PDB entry 8JUT | electron microscopy, 4.20 A resolution (low resolution: residue-level contacts below are approximate; hydrogen-bond / salt-bridge calls are withheld) | chains A and G of the 18 polymer chains in the assembly

[Chain A]
Molecule: LDL receptor related protein 2
From: Rattus norvegicus
UniProtKB: A0A0G2K9W7 (A0A0G2K9W7_RAT); residue numbers follow UniProt; this construct covers 1-4660
Amino-acid sequence (4660 residues; row label = number of the first residue in the row):
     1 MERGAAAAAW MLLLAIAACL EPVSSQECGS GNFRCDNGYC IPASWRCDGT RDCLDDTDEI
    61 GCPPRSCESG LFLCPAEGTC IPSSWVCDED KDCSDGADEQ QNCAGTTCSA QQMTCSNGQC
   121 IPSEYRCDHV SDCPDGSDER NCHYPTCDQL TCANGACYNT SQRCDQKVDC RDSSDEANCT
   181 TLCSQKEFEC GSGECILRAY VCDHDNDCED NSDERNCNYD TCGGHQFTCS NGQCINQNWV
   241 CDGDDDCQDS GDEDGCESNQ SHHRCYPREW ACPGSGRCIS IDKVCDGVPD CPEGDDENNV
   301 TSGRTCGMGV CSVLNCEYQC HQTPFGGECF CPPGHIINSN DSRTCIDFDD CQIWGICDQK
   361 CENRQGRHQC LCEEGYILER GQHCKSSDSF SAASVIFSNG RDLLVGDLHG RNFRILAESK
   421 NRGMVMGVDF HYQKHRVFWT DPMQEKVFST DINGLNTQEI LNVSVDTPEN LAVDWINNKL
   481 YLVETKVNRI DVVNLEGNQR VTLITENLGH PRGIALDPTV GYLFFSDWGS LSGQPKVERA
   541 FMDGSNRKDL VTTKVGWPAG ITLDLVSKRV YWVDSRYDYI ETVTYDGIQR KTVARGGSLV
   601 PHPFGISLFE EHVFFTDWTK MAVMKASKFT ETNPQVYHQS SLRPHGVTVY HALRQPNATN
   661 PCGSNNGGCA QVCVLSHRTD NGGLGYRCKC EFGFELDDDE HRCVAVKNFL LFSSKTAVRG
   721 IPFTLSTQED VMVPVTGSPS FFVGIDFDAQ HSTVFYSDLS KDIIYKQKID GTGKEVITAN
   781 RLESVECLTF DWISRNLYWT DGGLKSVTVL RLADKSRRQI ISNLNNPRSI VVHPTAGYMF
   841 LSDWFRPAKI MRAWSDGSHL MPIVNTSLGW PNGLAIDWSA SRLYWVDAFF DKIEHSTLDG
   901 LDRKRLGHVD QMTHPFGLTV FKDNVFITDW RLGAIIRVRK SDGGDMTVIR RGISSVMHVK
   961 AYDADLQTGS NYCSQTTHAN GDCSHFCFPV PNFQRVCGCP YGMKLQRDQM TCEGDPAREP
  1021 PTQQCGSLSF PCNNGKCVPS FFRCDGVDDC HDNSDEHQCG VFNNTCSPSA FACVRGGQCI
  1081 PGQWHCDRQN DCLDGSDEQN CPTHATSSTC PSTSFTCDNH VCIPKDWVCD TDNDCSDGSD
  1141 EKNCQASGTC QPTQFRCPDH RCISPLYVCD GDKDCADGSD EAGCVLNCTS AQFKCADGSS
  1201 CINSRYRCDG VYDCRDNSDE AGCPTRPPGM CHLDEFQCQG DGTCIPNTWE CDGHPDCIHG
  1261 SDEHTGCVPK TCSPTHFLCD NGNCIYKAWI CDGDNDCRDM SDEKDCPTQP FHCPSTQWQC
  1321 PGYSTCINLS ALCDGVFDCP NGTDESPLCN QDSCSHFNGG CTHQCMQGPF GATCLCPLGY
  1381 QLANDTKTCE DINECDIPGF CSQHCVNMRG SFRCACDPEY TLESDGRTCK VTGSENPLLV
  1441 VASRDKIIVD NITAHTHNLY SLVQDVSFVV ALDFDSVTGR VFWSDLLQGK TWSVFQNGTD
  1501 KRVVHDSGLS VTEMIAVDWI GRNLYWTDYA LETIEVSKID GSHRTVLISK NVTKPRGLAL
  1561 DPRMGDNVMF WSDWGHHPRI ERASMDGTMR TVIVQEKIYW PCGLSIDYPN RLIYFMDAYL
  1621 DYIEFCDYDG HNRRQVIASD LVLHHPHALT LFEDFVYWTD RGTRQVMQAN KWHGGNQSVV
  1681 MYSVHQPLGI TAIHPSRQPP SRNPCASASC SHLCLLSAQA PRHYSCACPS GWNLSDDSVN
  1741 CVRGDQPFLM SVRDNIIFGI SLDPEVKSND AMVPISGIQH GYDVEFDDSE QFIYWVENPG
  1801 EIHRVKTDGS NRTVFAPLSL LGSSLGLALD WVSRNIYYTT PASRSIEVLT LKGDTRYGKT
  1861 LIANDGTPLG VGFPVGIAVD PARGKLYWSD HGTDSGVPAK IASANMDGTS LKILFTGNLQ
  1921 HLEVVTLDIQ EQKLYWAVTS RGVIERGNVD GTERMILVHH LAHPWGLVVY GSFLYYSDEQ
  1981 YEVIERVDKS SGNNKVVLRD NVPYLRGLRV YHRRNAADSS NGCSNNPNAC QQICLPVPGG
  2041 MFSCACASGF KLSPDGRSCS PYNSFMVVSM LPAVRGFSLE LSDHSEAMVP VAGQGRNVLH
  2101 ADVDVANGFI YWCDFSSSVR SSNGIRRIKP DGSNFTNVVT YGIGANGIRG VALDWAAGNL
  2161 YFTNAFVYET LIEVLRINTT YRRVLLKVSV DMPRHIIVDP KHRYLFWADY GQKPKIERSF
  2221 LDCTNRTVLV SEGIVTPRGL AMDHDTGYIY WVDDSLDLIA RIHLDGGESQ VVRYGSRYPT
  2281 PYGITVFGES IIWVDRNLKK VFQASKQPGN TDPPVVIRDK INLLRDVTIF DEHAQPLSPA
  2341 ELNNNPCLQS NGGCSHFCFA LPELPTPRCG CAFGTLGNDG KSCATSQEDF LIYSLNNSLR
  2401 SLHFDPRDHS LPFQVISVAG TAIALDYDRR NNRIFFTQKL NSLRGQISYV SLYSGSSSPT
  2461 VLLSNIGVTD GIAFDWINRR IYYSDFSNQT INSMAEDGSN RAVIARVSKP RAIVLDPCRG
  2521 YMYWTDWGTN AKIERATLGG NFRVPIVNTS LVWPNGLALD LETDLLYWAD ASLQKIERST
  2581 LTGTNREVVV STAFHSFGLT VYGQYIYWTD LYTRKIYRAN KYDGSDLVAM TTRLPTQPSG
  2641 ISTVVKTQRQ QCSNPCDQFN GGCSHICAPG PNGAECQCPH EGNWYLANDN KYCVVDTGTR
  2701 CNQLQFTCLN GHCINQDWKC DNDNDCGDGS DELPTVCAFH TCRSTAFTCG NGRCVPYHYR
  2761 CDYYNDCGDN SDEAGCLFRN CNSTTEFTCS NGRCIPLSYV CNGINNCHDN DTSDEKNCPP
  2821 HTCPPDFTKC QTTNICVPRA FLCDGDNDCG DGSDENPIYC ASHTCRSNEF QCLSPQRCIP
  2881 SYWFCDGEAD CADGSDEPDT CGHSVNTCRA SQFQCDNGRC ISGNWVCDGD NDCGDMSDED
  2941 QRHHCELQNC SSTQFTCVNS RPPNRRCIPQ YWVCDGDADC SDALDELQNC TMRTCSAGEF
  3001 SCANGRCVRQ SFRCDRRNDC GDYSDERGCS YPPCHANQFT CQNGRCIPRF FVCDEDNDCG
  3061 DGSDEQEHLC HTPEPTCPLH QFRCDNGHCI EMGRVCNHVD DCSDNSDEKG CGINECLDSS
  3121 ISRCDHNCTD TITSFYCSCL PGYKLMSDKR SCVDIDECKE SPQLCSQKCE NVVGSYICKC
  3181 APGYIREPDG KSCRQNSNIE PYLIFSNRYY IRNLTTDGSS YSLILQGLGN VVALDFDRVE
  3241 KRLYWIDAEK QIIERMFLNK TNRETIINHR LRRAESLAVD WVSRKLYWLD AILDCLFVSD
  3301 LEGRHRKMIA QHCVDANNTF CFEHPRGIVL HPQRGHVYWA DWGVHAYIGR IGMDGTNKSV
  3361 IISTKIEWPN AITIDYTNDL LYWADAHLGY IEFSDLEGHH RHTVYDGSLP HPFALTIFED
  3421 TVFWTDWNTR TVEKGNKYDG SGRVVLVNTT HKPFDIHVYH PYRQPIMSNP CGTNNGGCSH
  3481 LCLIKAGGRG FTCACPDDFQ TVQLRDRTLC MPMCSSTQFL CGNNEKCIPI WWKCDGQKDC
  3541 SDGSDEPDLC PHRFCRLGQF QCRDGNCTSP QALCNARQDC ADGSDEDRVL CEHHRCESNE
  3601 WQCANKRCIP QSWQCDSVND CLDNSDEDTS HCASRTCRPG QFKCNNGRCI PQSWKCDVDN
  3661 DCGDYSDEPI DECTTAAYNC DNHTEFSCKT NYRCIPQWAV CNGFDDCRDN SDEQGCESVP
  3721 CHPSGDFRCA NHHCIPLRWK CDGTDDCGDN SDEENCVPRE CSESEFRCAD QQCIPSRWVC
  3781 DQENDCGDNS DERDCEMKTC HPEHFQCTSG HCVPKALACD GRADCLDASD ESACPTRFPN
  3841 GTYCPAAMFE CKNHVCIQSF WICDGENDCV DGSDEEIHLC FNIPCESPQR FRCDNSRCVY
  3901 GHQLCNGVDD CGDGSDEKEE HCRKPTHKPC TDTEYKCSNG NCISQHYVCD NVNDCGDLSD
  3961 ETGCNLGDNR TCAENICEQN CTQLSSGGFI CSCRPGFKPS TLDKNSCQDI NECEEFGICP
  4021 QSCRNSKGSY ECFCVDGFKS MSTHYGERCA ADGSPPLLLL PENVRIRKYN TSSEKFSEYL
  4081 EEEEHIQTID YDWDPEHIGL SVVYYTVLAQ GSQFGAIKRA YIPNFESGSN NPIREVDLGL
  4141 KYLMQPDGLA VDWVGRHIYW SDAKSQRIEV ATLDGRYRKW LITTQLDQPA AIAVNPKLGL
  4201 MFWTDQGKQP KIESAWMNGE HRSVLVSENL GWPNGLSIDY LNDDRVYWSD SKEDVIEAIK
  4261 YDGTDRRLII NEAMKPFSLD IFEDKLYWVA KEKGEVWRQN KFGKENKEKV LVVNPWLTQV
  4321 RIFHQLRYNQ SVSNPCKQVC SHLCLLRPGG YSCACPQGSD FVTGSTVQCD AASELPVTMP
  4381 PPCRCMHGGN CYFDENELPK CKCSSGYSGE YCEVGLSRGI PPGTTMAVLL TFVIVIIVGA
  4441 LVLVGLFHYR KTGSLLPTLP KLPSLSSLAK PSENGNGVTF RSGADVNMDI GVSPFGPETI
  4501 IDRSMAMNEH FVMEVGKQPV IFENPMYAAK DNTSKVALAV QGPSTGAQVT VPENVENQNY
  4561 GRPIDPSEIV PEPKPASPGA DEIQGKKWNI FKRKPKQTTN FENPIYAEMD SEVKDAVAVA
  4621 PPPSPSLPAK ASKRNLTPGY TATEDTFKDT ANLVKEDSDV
Disordered / not traced: 1-26, 105-185, 4416-4660
Disulfides: Cys28-Cys40, Cys35-Cys53, Cys47-Cys62, Cys67-Cys80, Cys74-Cys93, Cys87-Cys103, Cys190-Cys208, Cys202-Cys217, Cys222-Cys234, Cys229-Cys247, Cys241-Cys256, Cys265-Cys278, Cys272-Cys291, Cys285-Cys306, Cys311-Cys320, Cys316-Cys329, Cys331-Cys345, Cys351-Cys361, Cys357-Cys370, Cys372-Cys384, Cys662-Cys673, Cys669-Cys688, Cys690-Cys703, Cys973-Cys987, Cys983-Cys997, Cys999-Cys1012, Cys1025-Cys1037, Cys1032-Cys1050, Cys1044-Cys1059, Cys1066-Cys1079, Cys1073-Cys1092, Cys1086-Cys1101, Cys1110-Cys1122, Cys1117-Cys1135, Cys1129-Cys1144, Cys1150-Cys1162, Cys1157-Cys1175, Cys1169-Cys1184, Cys1188-Cys1201, Cys1195-Cys1214, Cys1208-Cys1223, Cys1231-Cys1244, Cys1238-Cys1257, Cys1251-Cys1267, Cys1272-Cys1284, Cys1279-Cys1297, Cys1291-Cys1306, Cys1313-Cys1326, Cys1320-Cys1339, Cys1333-Cys1349, Cys1354-Cys1365, Cys1361-Cys1374, Cys1376-Cys1389, Cys1395-Cys1405, Cys1401-Cys1414, Cys1416-Cys1429, Cys1705-Cys1714, Cys1710-Cys1726, Cys1728-Cys1741, Cys2023-Cys2034, Cys2030-Cys2044, Cys2046-Cys2059, Cys2347-Cys2358, Cys2354-Cys2369, Cys2371-Cys2383, Cys2518-Cys2652, Cys2656-Cys2667, Cys2663-Cys2676, Cys2678-Cys2693, Cys2701-Cys2713, Cys2708-Cys2726, Cys2720-Cys2737, Cys2742-Cys2754, Cys2749-Cys2767, Cys2761-Cys2776, Cys2781-Cys2794, Cys2789-Cys2807, Cys2801-Cys2818, Cys2823-Cys2836, Cys2830-Cys2849, Cys2843-Cys2860, Cys2865-Cys2878, Cys2872-Cys2891, Cys2885-Cys2901, Cys2908-Cys2920, Cys2915-Cys2933, Cys2927-Cys2945, Cys2950-Cys2967, Cys2957-Cys2980, Cys2974-Cys2990, Cys2995-Cys3007, Cys3002-Cys3020, Cys3014-Cys3029, Cys3034-Cys3046, Cys3041-Cys3059, Cys3053-Cys3070, Cys3077-Cys3089, Cys3084-Cys3102, Cys3096-Cys3111, Cys3116-Cys3128, Cys3124-Cys3137, Cys3139-Cys3152, Cys3158-Cys3169, Cys3165-Cys3178, Cys3180-Cys3193, Cys3313-Cys3321, Cys3471-Cys3482, Cys3478-Cys3493, Cys3495-Cys3510, Cys3514-Cys3527, Cys3521-Cys3540, Cys3534-Cys3550, Cys3555-Cys3567, Cys3562-Cys3580, Cys3574-Cys3591, Cys3596-Cys3608, Cys3603-Cys3621, Cys3615-Cys3632, Cys3637-Cys3649, Cys3644-Cys3662, Cys3656-Cys3673, Cys3680-Cys3694, Cys3688-Cys3707, Cys3701-Cys3716, Cys3721-Cys3734, Cys3729-Cys3747, Cys3741-Cys3756, Cys3761-Cys3773, Cys3768-Cys3786, Cys3780-Cys3795, Cys3800-Cys3812, Cys3807-Cys3825, Cys3819-Cys3834, Cys3844-Cys3856, Cys3851-Cys3869, Cys3863-Cys3880, Cys3885-Cys3898, Cys3893-Cys3911, Cys3905-Cys3922, Cys3930-Cys3942, Cys3937-Cys3955, Cys3949-Cys3964, Cys3972-Cys3981, Cys3977-Cys3991, Cys3993-Cys4007, Cys4013-Cys4023, Cys4019-Cys4032, Cys4034-Cys4049, Cys4336-Cys4344, Cys4340-Cys4353, Cys4355-Cys4369, Cys4383-Cys4391, Cys4385-Cys4401, Cys4403-Cys4412
Glycans and other covalent adducts: 2-acetamido-2-deoxy-alpha-D-galactopyranose (A2G) linked to Thr221, Thr1022, Thr1065, Thr1103, Thr1109, Thr1149, Thr1225, Thr1271, Thr2741, Thr3636, Thr3799, Thr3836; N-acetylglucosamine (NAG) linked to Asn340, Asn462, Asn657, Asn865, Asn1063, Asn1187, Asn1384, Asn1451, Asn1497, Asn1551, Asn1676, Asn1733, Asn1811, Asn2134, Asn2178, Asn2225, Asn2396, Asn2488, Asn2548, Asn2782, Asn2810, Asn3127, Asn3213, Asn3259, Asn3317, Asn3357, Asn3448, Asn3566, Asn3682, Asn3840, Asn3980, Asn4070, Asn4329
Ion coordination: Ca2+ site 1: Trp45, Asp48, Thr50, Asp52, Asp58, Glu59; Ca2+ site 2: Trp85, Asp90, Asp92, Glu99; Ca2+ site 3: Tyr200, Asp203, Asp205, Asp207, Asp213, Glu214; Ca2+ site 4: Trp239, Asp242, Asp244, Asp246, Asp252, Glu253; Ca2+ site 5: Lys283, Asp286, Val288, Asp290, Asp296, Glu297; Ca2+ site 6: Ser575, Asp578, Pro601, Thr1131; Ca2+ site 7: Ala888, Asp891, Thr913; Ca2+ site 8: Phe1042, Asp1045, Val1047, Asp1049, Asp1055, Glu1056; Ca2+ site 9: Trp1084, Asp1087, Gln1089, Asp1091, Asp1097, Glu1098; Ca2+ site 10: Trp1127, Asp1130, Asp1132, Asp1134, Asp1140, Glu1141; Ca2+ site 11: Tyr1167, Asp1170, Asp1172, Asp1174, Asp1180, Glu1181; Ca2+ site 12: Tyr1206, Asp1209, Val1211, Asp1213, Asp1219, Glu1220; 32 more Ca2+ sites not listed; 1 more Ni2+ sites not listed

[Chain G]
Molecule: unclear peptide
From: Rattus norvegicus
Amino-acid sequence (6 residues; each row starts with the number of its first residue; X marks 6 residues of unknown identity (built as UNK)):
     1 XXXXXX

[Interface between chain A and chain G]
Interface residues of chain A (facing chain G), 7 residues: Met426, Arg512, Trp528, Trp557, His602, Trp618, Asp1132

[Summary]
No residue of chain A is in contact with chain G. N-acetylglucosamine is covalently linked to Asn340(A),
Asn462(A), Asn657(A), Asn865(A), Asn1063(A) and Asn1187(A) and 27 more. Covalently linked
2-acetamido-2-deoxy-alpha-D-galactopyranose: at Thr221(A), Thr1022(A), Thr1065(A), Thr1103(A), Thr1109(A) and
Thr1149(A) and 6 more.
Here chain A is LDL receptor related protein 2 and chain G is unclear peptide, both from Rattus norvegicus.
Entry 8JUT (rat megalin RAP complex) was determined by electron microscopy, deposited together with 8JUU,
8JX8, 8JX9, 8JXA, 8JXB, 8JXC and 5 further entries.
